PDB entry 6K5T | solution NMR | chains A and B

# Chain A
Molecule: Small ubiquitin-related modifier 1
Source organism: Homo sapiens
UniProt: P63165 (SUMO1_HUMAN); residue numbers follow UniProt; this construct covers 21-97
Amino-acid sequence (77 residues; numbered 21 to 97; the number before each row is that of its first residue):
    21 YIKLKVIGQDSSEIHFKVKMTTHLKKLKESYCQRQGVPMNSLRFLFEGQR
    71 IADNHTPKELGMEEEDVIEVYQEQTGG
Curated features (UniProtKB/Swiss-Prot):
  - region: Lys37 to Met40 (Microbial infection: Interaction with Tula hantavirus)
  - site: Phe36 (Interaction with PIAS2)
  - modified residue: Ser32 (Phosphoserine)
  - cross-link: Lys23 (Glycyl lysine isopeptide (Lys-Gly) (interchain with G-Cter in SUMO2)), Lys25 (Glycyl lysine isopeptide (Lys-Gly) (interchain with G-Cter in SUMO1)), Lys37 (Glycyl lysine isopeptide (Lys-Gly) (interchain with G-Cter in SUMO2)), Lys39 (Glycyl lysine isopeptide (Lys-Gly) (interchain with G-Cter in SUMO2)), Lys45 (Glycyl lysine isopeptide (Lys-Gly) (interchain with G-Cter in SUMO2)), Lys46 (Glycyl lysine isopeptide (Lys-Gly) (interchain with G-Cter in SUMO2)), Gly97 (Glycyl lysine isopeptide (Gly-Lys) (interchain with K-? in acceptor proteins))
  - mutagenesis: Phe36 (F36A: Abolishes binding to PIAS2), Gly97 (G97A: Abolishes sumoylation of ZBED1)

# Chain B
Molecule: 12-mer from Viral transcription factor IE2
UniProt: P19893 (VIE2_HCMVA); numbering as in UniProt (aligned over 195-206)
Amino-acid sequence (12 residues; each row starts with the number of its first residue):
   195 DTAGCIVISDSE
Modified / non-standard residues: Ser203 (phosphoserine; SEP); Ser205 (phosphoserine; SEP)
Curated features (UniProtKB/Swiss-Prot):
  - motif: Cys199 to Ile202 (SUMO-interacting motif 1/SIM1)
  - modified residue (Phosphoserine): Ser203, Ser205
What the authors report for this chain:
  - post-translational modification sites: Ser203, Ser205
  - mutagenesis - S203A/S205A: decreased signaling

# How chain A and chain B interact
Contacting residue pairs - 25 pairs, chain A then chain B:
  Tyr21(A) with Val201(B); Ser203(B)
  Glu33(A) with Thr196(B); Ala197(B); Gly198(B)
  Ile34(A) with Gly198(B)
  His35(A) with Gly198(B); Cys199(B); Ile200(B)
  Phe36(A) with Ile200(B); Ile202(B)
  Lys37(A) with Ile200(B); Ile202(B)
  Val38(A) with Ile202(B)
  Lys39(A) with Ser203(B)
  Thr41(A) with Asp204(B); Ser205(B); Glu206(B)
  Thr42(A) with Asp204(B)
  His43(A) with Asp204(B); Glu206(B)
  Lys46(A) with Asp204(B)
  Leu47(A) with Ile202(B)
  Ser50(A) with Ile202(B)
  Arg54(A) with Cys199(B)
Also at the interface, not in a pair above, chain A (16 interface residues in all): Ser32
The authors on this interface:
  - residue pairs: Lys39(A)-Ser203(B), Lys46(A)-Asp204(B)
  - interface residues, chain B: Cys199(B), Ile200(B), Ile202(B)

# Overview
16 residues of chain A and 11 residues of chain B are in contact. The paper describes contacts between
Lys39(A) and Ser203(B) and Lys46(A) and Asp204(B). From UniProt: 2 mutagenesis sites on chain A. From the
paper: S203A/S205A of chain B reduce signaling; interface residues Cys199(B), Ile200(B) and Ile202(B).
Chain A is Small ubiquitin-related modifier 1 (Homo sapiens) and chain B is a 12-mer from Viral transcription
factor IE2; the structure, Complex of SUMO1 and phosphorylated hcmv protein IE2, was determined by solution
NMR (same publication as 6K5R).
